PDB entry 6KLS | electron microscopy, 3.30 A resolution | chains B and C of the 6 polymer chains in the assembly

Chain B:
Name: cytochrome b subunit
Source organism: Aquifex aeolicus
Amino-acid sequence (410 residues; numbered 1 to 410; the number before each row is that of its first residue):
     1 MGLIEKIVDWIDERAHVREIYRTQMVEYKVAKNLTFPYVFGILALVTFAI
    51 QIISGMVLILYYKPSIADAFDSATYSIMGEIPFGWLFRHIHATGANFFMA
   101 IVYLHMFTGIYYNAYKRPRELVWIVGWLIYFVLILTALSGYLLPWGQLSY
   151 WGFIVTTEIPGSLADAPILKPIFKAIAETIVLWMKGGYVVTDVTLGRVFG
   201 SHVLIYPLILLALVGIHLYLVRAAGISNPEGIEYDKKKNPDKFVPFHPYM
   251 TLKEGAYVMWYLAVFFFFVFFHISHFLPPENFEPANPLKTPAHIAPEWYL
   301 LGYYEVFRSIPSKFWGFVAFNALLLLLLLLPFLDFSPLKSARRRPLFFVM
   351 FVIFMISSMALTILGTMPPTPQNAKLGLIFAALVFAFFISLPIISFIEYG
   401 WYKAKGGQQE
Unresolved in the structure: 1-6, 402-410
Metal / ion sites: heme Fe site 1: His-91, His-202; heme Fe site 2: His-105, His-217
Residues lining bound ligands:
  - DLX (2-[(2E,6E,10Z,14Z,18Z,23R)-3,7,11,15,19,23,27-heptamethyloctacosa-2,6,10,14,18-pentaenyl]naphthalene-1,4-dione), molecule 1: Ile-20, Ile-205, Leu-208, Ile-209, Ala-212
  - DLX, molecule 2: Gln-24, Leu-45, Phe-48, Ala-49, Ile-52, Ile-53, Met-56, Leu-211, Gly-215, Leu-218, Tyr-219, Arg-222
  - DLX, molecule 3: Ile-42, Leu-45, Leu-218, Val-221, Arg-222, Ile-226
  - DLX, molecule 4: Ile-53, Pro-82, Phe-83, Trp-85, Leu-86, Phe-87, Ile-90, Met-259, Phe-266
  - DLX, molecule 5: Leu-128, Phe-131, Val-132, Leu-135, Trp-183, Tyr-206, Ile-209, Leu-213, Ile-216
  - heme (HEM), molecule 1: Tyr-38, Val-39, Phe-40, Gly-41, Ile-42, Ala-44, Leu-45, Phe-98, Val-102, His-105, Met-106, Ala-114, Arg-119, Val-122, Trp-123, Gly-126, Trp-127, Ile-129, Tyr-130, Val-214, His-217, Leu-218, Val-221, Gly-225, Ile-226, Ser-227
  - heme (HEM), molecule 2: Phe-48, Gln-51, Ile-52, Gly-55, Met-56, Leu-58, Ile-59, Tyr-62, Ala-73, Arg-88, His-91, Ala-92, Ala-95, Phe-98, Met-99, Leu-133, Thr-136, Ala-137, Gly-140, Tyr-141, Leu-143, Pro-144, Phe-199, His-202, Val-203, Pro-207, Leu-210, Leu-277
What the authors report for this chain:
  - heme coordination: His-105, His-217
  - binding site for heme: Tyr-38, Arg-119
  - binding site for DLX: Phe-83, Arg-222
  - self-association interface (contacts with another copy of this molecule); pairs are residue here / residue on that copy: Tyr-61/Arg-197

Chain C:
Name: Cytochrome c
Source organism: Aquifex aeolicus (strain VF5)
UniProt: O66458 (O66458_AQUAE); numbering as in UniProt (aligned over 1-240)
Amino-acid sequence (240 residues; row label = number of the first residue in the row):
     1 MNTWGLIKTIFFAGSTLVFFFLLWFYNPFKHVEHYEVDEEVKAIIDNPWK
    51 KTESGKTIAEEGRELFIASCSSCHSLRYDGIYIMSVAANPKWKNIEKTSG
   101 RPVYRFGTLYKDRFFVPKDVYEAFAHDDIQGLKASLGQVPPDLSSMYLAR
   151 GEGYLYQFILNPQKVLPGTTMPQLFNPQFDPQAKEKVAKIVAYMKSVNTP
   201 PPKESAKRTVMGVIVIAYFIVMGLLLWKYRENLLKRLGYH
Unresolved in the structure: 1-2, 239-240
Metal / ion sites: heme c Fe near His-74 (its only coordinating residue here)
Residues lining bound ligands:
  - DLX (2-[(2E,6E,10Z,14Z,18Z,23R)-3,7,11,15,19,23,27-heptamethyloctacosa-2,6,10,14,18-pentaenyl]naphthalene-1,4-dione): Glu-204, Lys-207, Arg-208, Met-211, Val-215, Tyr-218, Phe-219
  - heme c (HEC): Phe-66, Ser-69, Cys-70, Cys-73, His-74, Leu-136, Gln-138, Pro-140, Leu-143, Met-146, Arg-150, Tyr-154, Leu-155, Phe-158, Ile-159, Leu-166, Thr-169, Thr-170, Met-171, Pro-172, Leu-174, Ile-190, Met-194
What the authors report for this chain:
  - binding site for heme c: Cys-70, Cys-73, Leu-136, Phe-158, Ile-159, Met-171
  - heme c coordination: His-74
  - binding site for DLX: Glu-204, Lys-207, Met-211
  - binding site for phosphatidylglycerol: Leu-17, Phe-19, Phe-20

How chain B and chain C interact:
Residue-residue contacts (85):
  Ala-67(B) with Lys-118(C); Asp-119(C)
  Phe-70(B) with Tyr-78(C), hydrogen bond (backbone-side chain); Ser-145(C)
  Asp-71(B) with Arg-77(C), salt bridge; Tyr-78(C), hydrogen bond; Lys-118(C)
  Tyr-75(B) with Tyr-78(C), hydrophobic; Arg-101(C); Val-103(C); Tyr-104(C); Phe-115(C), hydrophobic
  Gly-79(B) with Tyr-104(C); Arg-105(C); Phe-106(C), hydrogen bond (backbone-backbone)
  Glu-80(B) with Arg-101(C), salt bridge; Tyr-104(C)
  Phe-83(B) with Met-211(C), hydrophobic
  Trp-85(B) with Arg-208(C)
  Asn-96(B) with Trp-24(C)
  Phe-97(B) with Trp-24(C), hydrophobic
  Ala-100(B) with Phe-20(C), hydrophobic; Trp-24(C), hydrophobic
  Leu-104(B) with Thr-16(C)
  Tyr-111(B) with Lys-8(C); Phe-12(C), hydrophobic
  Pro-248(B) with Leu-233(C), hydrophobic
  Tyr-249(B) with Arg-230(C), hydrogen bond (backbone-side chain); Leu-234(C), hydrophobic
  Leu-252(B) with Tyr-229(C), hydrophobic; Arg-230(C)
  Lys-253(B) with Arg-230(C)
  Gly-255(B) with Leu-226(C)
  Ala-256(B) with Gly-223(C)
  Met-259(B) with Phe-219(C); Met-222(C), hydrophobic; Gly-223(C)
  Trp-260(B) with Ile-220(C), hydrogen bond (side chain-backbone); Gly-223(C); Leu-224(C)
  Leu-262(B) with Phe-219(C), hydrophobic
  Ala-263(B) with Phe-219(C), hydrophobic; Ile-220(C), hydrophobic
  Phe-266(B) with Val-215(C), hydrophobic; Ile-216(C); Phe-219(C), hydrophobic
  Phe-267(B) with Ile-216(C), hydrophobic
  Phe-268(B) with Trp-24(C), hydrophobic
  Phe-270(B) with Arg-208(C); Met-211(C), hydrophobic; Gly-212(C)
  Phe-271(B) with Thr-209(C); Gly-212(C); Val-213(C), hydrophobic; Ile-216(C), hydrophobic
  His-272(B) with Trp-24(C); Phe-25(C)
  His-275(B) with Leu-23(C), hydrogen bond (side chain-backbone); Trp-24(C)
  Phe-276(B) with Trp-24(C)
  Pro-279(B) with Leu-148(C); Ala-149(C)
  Glu-280(B) with Ala-149(C)
  Phe-282(B) with Ser-145(C), hydrogen bond (backbone-side chain); Leu-148(C), hydrophobic; Ala-149(C)
  Glu-283(B) with Ala-149(C); Arg-150(C), salt bridge
  Trp-298(B) with Leu-23(C), hydrophobic; Trp-24(C)
  Phe-348(B) with Phe-12(C), hydrophobic
  Phe-351(B) with Phe-12(C), hydrophobic
  Val-352(B) with Phe-11(C), hydrophobic
  Met-355(B) with Phe-11(C), hydrophobic; Phe-12(C), hydrophobic; Ser-15(C)
  Met-359(B) with Ser-15(C); Thr-16(C); Phe-19(C), hydrophobic
  Thr-362(B) with Phe-19(C)
  Ile-363(B) with Phe-19(C), hydrophobic; Leu-22(C), hydrophobic; Leu-23(C), hydrophobic
  Thr-366(B) with Asn-27(C), hydrogen bond
  Met-367(B) with Phe-29(C), hydrophobic
Also at the interface, not in a pair above, chain B (54 interface residues in all): Asp-68, Thr-74, Met-78, Leu-86, Tyr-257, Pro-284, Lys-289, Arg-342, Ile-356
Also at the interface, not in a pair above, chain C (49 interface residues in all): Trp-4, Pro-102, Glu-204, Trp-227, Leu-237
Interface features reported in the paper:
  - interface residues, chain C: Phe-12(C), Leu-23(C), Phe-25(C)

Summary:
Chain B and chain C form an interface of 54 and 49 residues respectively; the contacts include 8 hydrogen
bonds and 3 salt bridges. Polar contacts include Asp-71(B)/Arg-77(C), Glu-80(B)/Arg-101(C) and
Glu-283(B)/Arg-150(C). From the paper: a binding site for heme c at Cys-70(C), Cys-73(C) and Leu-136(C) among
others; a binding site for DLX at Phe-83(B), Arg-222(B) and Glu-204(C) among others.
Here chain B is cytochrome b subunit (Aquifex aeolicus) and chain C is Cytochrome c (Aquifex aeolicus (strain
VF5)). Entry 6KLS (Hyperthermophilic respiratory Complex III) was determined by electron microscopy, deposited
together with 6KLV.
